PDB entry 6OEQ | electron microscopy, 4.30 A resolution (low resolution: residue-level contacts below are approximate; hydrogen-bond / salt-bridge calls are withheld) | chains C and I of the 8 polymer chains in the assembly

Chain C:
Protein: V(D)J recombination-activating protein 1
From: Mus musculus
Notes: EC 3.1.-.-, 2.3.2.27
UniProtKB: P15919 (RAG1_MOUSE); numbering as in UniProt (aligned over 1-1040)
Amino-acid sequence (1040 residues; row label = number of the first residue in the row):
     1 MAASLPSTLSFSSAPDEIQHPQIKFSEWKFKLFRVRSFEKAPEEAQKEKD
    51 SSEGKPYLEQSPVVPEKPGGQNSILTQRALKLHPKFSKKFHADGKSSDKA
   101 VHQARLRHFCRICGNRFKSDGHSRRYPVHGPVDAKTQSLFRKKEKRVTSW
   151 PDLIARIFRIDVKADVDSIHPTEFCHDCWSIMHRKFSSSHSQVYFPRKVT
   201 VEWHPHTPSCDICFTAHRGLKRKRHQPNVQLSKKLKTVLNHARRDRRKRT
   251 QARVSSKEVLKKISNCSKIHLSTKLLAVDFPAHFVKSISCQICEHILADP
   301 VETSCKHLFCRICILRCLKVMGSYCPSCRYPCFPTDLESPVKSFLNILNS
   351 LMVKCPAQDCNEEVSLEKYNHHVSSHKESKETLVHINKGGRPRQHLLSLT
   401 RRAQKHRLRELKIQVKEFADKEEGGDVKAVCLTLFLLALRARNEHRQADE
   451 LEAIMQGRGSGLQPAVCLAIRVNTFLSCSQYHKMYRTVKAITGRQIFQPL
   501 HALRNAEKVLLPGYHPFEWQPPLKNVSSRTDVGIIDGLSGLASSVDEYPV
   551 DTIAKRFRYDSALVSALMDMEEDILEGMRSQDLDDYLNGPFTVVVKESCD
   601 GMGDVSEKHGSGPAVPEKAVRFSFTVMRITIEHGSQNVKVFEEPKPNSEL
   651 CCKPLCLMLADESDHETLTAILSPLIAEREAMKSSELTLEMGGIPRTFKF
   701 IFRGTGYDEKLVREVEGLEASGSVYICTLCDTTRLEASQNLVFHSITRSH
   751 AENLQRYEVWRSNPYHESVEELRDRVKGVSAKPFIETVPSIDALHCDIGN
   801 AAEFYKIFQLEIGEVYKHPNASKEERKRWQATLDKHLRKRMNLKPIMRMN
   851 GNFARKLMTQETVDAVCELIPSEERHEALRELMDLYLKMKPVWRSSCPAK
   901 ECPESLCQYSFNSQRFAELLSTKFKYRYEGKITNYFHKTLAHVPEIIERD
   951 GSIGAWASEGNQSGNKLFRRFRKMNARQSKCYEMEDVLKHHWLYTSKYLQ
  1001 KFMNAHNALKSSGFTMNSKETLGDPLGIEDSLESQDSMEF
Disordered / not traced: 1-392, 609-612, 1009-1040
Differences from the reference sequence: engineered mutation Gln962 (Glu in P15919)
Metal / ion sites: Ca2+ site 1: Asp600 (shared with 1 residue of chain J); Ca2+ site 2: Asp708 (shared with 2 residues of chain J); Zn2+: Cys727, Cys730, His937, His942
Curated features (UniProtKB/Swiss-Prot):
  - zinc finger: Cys290 to Arg329 (RING-type), Leu351 to Lys380 (RAG1-type)
  - DNA-binding region: Gly389 to Gln456 (NBD)
  - binding site (Zn(2+)): Cys266, His270, Cys290, Cys293, His295, Cys305, His307, Cys310, Cys313, Cys325, Cys328, Cys355, Cys360, His372, His376
  - binding site (a divalent metal cation): Asp600, Asp708
  - site: Trp893 (Essential for DNA hairpin formation, participates in base-stacking interactions near the cleavage site)
  - cross-link: Lys233 (Glycyl lysine isopeptide (Lys-Gly) (interchain with G-Cter in ubiquitin))
  - mutagenesis: Lys233 (K233M: Abolishes autoubiquitination), His307 (H307A: Displays lower E3 ligase activity and affects the joining step of V(D)J recombination), Cys325 (C325G: Loss of E3 ligase activity and affects the joining step of V(D)J recombination), Arg391 (R391A: Defects in converting nicked products to hairpins; R391L: Impairs DNA-binding and hairpin formation while maintaining some nicking activity), Arg393 (R393A: Impairs DNA-binding and hairpin formation while maintaining some nicking activity), Arg401 (R401A: Allows robust hairpin activity), Arg402 (R402A: Defects in converting nicked products to hairpins), Lys405 (K405A: Reduced hairpin activity), His406 (H406A: Allows robust hairpin activity), Arg407 (R407A: Impairs DNA-binding and reduces hairpin formation without affecting nicking activity), Asn443 (N443A: Impairs DNA-binding; when associated with A-445), His445 (H445A: Impairs DNA-binding; when associated with A-443), 22 further mutagenesis entries in UniProt
From the paper describing this entry:
  - mutagenesis - E962Q: abolished catalytic activity (citing earlier work)
  - mutagenesis - R848A: increased catalytic activity

Chain I:
Molecule: 50-nt DNA strand
Sequence (50 nucleotides; each row starts with the number of its first residue; numbers below 1 keep their minus sign (DC-3 is residue -3)):
    -3 CCTGGATCTGGCCTGTCTTACACAGTGATACAGCCCTTAACAAAAACCCG
Disordered / not traced: -3 to 0

Chain C / chain I interface:
Pairs across the interface (11; chain C residue first):
  Ser477(C) - DG23(I)
  Cys478(C) - DG23(I)
  Ser479(C) - DT22(I)
  Arg504(C) - DA24(I)
  Arg504(C) - DT25(I)
  Asn975(C) - DG23(I)
  Ala976(C) - DT22(I)
  Ala976(C) - DG23(I)
  Arg977(C) - DT22(I)
  Arg977(C) - DG23(I)
  Lys989(C) - DA24(I)
Other interface residues (no listed pair), chain C (12 interface residues in all): Arg401, Arg402, Gln480, Met974
Other interface residues (no listed pair), chain I (7 interface residues in all): DG21, DC32, DC37

Summary:
12 residues of chain C face 7 of chain I across their interface. UniProt lists a DNA-binding region, 15
Zn2+-binding residues, divalent metal cation-binding residues Asp600(C) and Asp708(C) and 34 mutagenesis sites
on chain C. The paper reports that E962Q of chain C abolishes catalytic activity; R848A of chain C increases
catalytic activity.
Here chain C is V(D)J recombination-activating protein 1 (Mus musculus) and chain I is a 50-nt DNA strand.
Entry 6OEQ (Cryo-EM structure of mouse RAG1/2 12RSS-PRC/23RSS-NFC complex (DNA1)) was determined by electron
microscopy, deposited together with 6OEM, 6OEN, 6OEO, 6OEP, 6OER and 6V0V.
